4PQH - chain A; structure by X-ray diffraction, 1.40 A resolution.

[Chain A]
Protein: glutathione transferase lambda1
Source organism: Populus trichocarpa
UniProt: B9HM14 (B9HM14_POPTR); residues 1-236 here correspond to UniProt positions 69-304 (UniProt number = residue number + 68)
Sequence (236 residues; row label = number of the first residue in the row):
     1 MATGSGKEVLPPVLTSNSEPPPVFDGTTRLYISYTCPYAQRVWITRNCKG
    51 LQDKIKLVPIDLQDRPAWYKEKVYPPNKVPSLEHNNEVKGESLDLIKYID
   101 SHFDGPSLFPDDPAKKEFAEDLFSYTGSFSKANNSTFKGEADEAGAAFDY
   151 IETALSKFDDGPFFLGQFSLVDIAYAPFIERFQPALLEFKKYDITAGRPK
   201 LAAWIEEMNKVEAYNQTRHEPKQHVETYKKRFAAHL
Not modelled in the structure: 1-7, 222-236
Glycans and other covalent adducts: glutathione (GSH) linked to Cys-36
Small-molecule neighbours: glutathione (GSH): Pro-37, Tyr-38, Arg-41, Leu-62, Arg-65, Asn-77, Lys-78, Val-79, Pro-80, Glu-91, Ser-92

[In short]
Covalently linked glutathione: at Cys-36.
Chain A is glutathione transferase lambda1 (Populus trichocarpa); the structure, Crystal structure of
glutathione transferase lambda1 from Populus trichocarpa, was determined by X-ray diffraction (same
publication as 4PQI).
